9INH - chains A and D; structure by electron microscopy, 3.68 A resolution.

== Chain A (and D) ==
Name: Solute carrier family 53 member 1
Organism: Homo sapiens
Notes: chain D of this document is another copy of the same molecule, construct and numbering; everything in this record applies to it too
UniProt: Q9UBH6 (S53A1_HUMAN); numbering as in UniProt (aligned over 1-696)
Amino-acid sequence (704 residues; each row starts with the number of its first residue):
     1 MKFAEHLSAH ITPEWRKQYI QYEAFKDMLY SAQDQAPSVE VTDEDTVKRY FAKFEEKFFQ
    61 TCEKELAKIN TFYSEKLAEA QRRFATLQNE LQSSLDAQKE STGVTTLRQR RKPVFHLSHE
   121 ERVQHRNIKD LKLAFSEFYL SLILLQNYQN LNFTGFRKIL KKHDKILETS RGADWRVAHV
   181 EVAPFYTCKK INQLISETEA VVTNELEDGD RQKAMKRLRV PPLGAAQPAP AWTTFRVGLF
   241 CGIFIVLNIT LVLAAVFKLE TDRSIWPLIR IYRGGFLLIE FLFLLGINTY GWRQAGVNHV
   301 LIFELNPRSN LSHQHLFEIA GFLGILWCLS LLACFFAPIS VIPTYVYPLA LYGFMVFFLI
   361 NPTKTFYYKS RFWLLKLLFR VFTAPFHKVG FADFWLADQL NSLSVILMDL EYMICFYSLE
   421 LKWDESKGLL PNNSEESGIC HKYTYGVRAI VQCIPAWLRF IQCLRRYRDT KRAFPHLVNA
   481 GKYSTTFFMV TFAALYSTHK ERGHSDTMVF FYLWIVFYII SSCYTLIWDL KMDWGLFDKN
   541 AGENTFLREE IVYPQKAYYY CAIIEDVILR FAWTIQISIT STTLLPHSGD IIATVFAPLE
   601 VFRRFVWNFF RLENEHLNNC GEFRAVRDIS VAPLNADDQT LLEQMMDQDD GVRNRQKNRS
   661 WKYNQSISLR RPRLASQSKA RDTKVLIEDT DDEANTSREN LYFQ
Disordered / not traced: 105-117, 166-171, 626-704 (chain D: 105-117, 208-210, 626-704)
Differences from the reference sequence: expression tag (697-704)
Disulfide bonds: C415-C440
Ligand contacts:
  - 1,2-Distearoyl-sn-glycerophosphoethanolamine (3PE), molecule 1: Q227, P228, A229, T234, V237, C241, F244, I245, N248, I249, F283, I287, Y290, H313, Q314, F317
  - 1,2-Distearoyl-sn-glycerophosphoethanolamine (3PE), molecule 2: A231, W232, F235
  - 1,2-Distearoyl-sn-glycerophosphoethanolamine (3PE), molecule 3: I243, L247, K258, L329, L332, A333, F336, A337, P338, Y347
  - 1,2-Distearoyl-sn-glycerophosphoethanolamine (3PE), molecule 4: I245, V246, I249, T250, L253, F257, K258
  - 1,2-Distearoyl-sn-glycerophosphoethanolamine (3PE), molecule 5: L278, F281, L282, L285, T289, W292, L305, N306, S309, N310, L311, L316, I319, L323, Y352, M355, V356, F358, L359, K369, S370, R371, W373, L374, W395, L396, L400, L403, I406, L407
  - arachidonic acid (ACD): I265, W266, I591, T594, P598
  - inositol hexakisphosphate (IHP): M1, K2, F3, K158, K161, K162, K165, R308, K364, Y368, K369
What the authors report for this chain:
  - conformationally variable residues (helix shift): T582
  - binding site for inositol hexakisphosphate: K2, K158, K161, K162, K165, R308, K364, K369
  - contacts within the chain: R472-E622 (salt bridge), F391-F623 (pi stacking), F394-F623 (pi stacking), R466-F623 (cation-pi contact)

== Interface between chain A and chain D ==
Pairs across the interface (27; chain A residue first):
  R16(A) - L133(D)
  D27(A) - R126(D)  salt bridge
  S31(A) - R122(D)  hydrogen bond
  R122(A) - S31(D)  hydrogen bond
  R126(A) - D27(D)  salt bridge
  L133(A) - R16(D)
  E137(A) - R16(D)  salt bridge
  A231(A) - T234(D)
  T234(A) - A231(D)
  T234(A) - F235(D)
  F235(A) - T234(D)
  F235(A) - G238(D)
  G238(A) - F235(D)
  G238(A) - G238(D)
  G238(A) - L239(D)  hydrogen bond (backbone-backbone)
  L239(A) - G238(D)  hydrogen bond (backbone-backbone)
  L239(A) - L239(D)
  L239(A) - G242(D)
  L239(A) - I245(D)  hydrophobic
  C241(A) - L239(D)  hydrophobic
  G242(A) - L239(D)
  G242(A) - I243(D)
  I243(A) - G242(D)
  I243(A) - V246(D)  hydrophobic
  I245(A) - L239(D)  hydrophobic
  V246(A) - I243(D)  hydrophobic
  V246(A) - V246(D)  hydrophobic
Also at the interface, not in a pair above, chain A (23 interface residues in all): P13, E23, H119, V237, L247, T250
Also at the interface, not in a pair above, chain D (22 interface residues in all): M28, K129, E137, V237, C241, L247, T250

== Summary ==
23 residues of chain A and 22 residues of chain D are in contact; the contacts include 4 hydrogen bonds and 3
salt bridges. Polar contacts include D27(A)-R126(D), E137(A)-R16(D) and S31(A)-R122(D). The paper reports a
binding site for inositol hexakisphosphate at K2(A), K158(A) and K161(A) among others; conformational
variability at T582(A).
Chain A and chain D are both Solute carrier family 53 member 1 (Homo sapiens); the structure, Cryo-EM
structure of human XPR1 in complex with InsP6 in outward-facing state (SPX visible)-in the presence ..., was
determined by electron microscopy, deposited together with 9INE, 9INF, 9ITG and 9IUC.
